7XUR - chains B and X of the 5 polymer chains in the assembly; structure by electron microscopy, 3.49 A resolution.

== Chain B ==
Protein: snRNA-activating protein complex subunit 3
Source organism: Homo sapiens
Reference sequence: Q92966 (SNPC3_HUMAN); numbering as in UniProt (aligned over 1-411)
Chain sequence (411 residues; numbered 1 to 411; the number before each row is that of its first residue):
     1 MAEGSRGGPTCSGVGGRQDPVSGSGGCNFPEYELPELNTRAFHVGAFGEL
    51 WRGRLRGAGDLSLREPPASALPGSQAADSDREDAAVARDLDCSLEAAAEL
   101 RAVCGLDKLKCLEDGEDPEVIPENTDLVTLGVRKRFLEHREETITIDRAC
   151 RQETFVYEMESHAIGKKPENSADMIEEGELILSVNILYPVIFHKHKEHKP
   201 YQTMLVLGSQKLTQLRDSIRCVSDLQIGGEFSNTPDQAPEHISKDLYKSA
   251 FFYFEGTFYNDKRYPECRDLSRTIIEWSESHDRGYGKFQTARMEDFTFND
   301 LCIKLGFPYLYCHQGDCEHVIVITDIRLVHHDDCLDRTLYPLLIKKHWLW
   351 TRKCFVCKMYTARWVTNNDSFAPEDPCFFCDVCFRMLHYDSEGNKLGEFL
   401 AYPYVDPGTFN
Not modelled in the structure: 1-27, 67-76, 110-116, 238-241
Metal / ion sites: Zn2+ site 1: Cys221, His313, Cys317, His319; Zn2+ site 2: Cys354, Cys357, Cys380, Cys383
What the authors report for this chain:
  - binding site for the 35-nt DNA strand (chain X): Ile144 to Cys150, Arg151 to Glu160, His193 to His198, Trp350
  - contacts within the chain: Ile191-Leu349 (hydrophobic contact), Phe192-Leu349 (hydrophobic contact)
  - mutagenesis - R148A, R151A (4-fold), K194A, W350A (23-fold): decreased binding to the 35-nt DNA strand (chain X)

== Chain X ==
Molecule: 35-nt DNA strand
Sequence (35 nucleotides; numbered -73 to -39; the number before each row is that of its first residue; numbers below 1 keep their minus sign (DT-73 is residue -73)):
   -73 TCATATGCTTACCGTAACTTGAAAGTATTTCGATT
Not modelled in the structure: -73 to -68, -43 to -39

== How chain B and chain X interact ==
Pairs across the interface (14):
  Arg140(B) - DG-53(X)  salt bridge to the phosphate
  Thr145(B) - DT-54(X)  phosphate contact
  Ile146(B) - DT-54(X)  phosphate contact
  Cys150(B) - DG-53(X)  sugar contact
  Arg151(B) - DG-53(X)  base contact
  His193(B) - DG-49(X)  phosphate contact
  Lys194(B) - DA-50(X)  sugar contact
  Lys194(B) - DG-49(X)  hydrogen bond to the phosphate
  Lys194(B) - DT-48(X)  hydrogen bond to the base
  His195(B) - DA-50(X)  salt bridge to the phosphate
  His347(B) - DA-51(X)  phosphate contact
  His347(B) - DA-50(X)  salt bridge to the phosphate
  Trp350(B) - DA-51(X)  base contact
  Trp350(B) - DA-50(X)  sugar contact
Other interface residues (no listed pair), chain B (13 interface residues in all): Ile144, Gln152, Phe192
Other interface residues (no listed pair), chain X (7 interface residues in all): DA-52

== Overview ==
13 residues of chain B and 7 residues of chain X are in contact, with 2 hydrogen bonds and 3 salt bridges.
Polar contacts include Lys194(B)-DT-48(X), Lys194(B)-DG-49(X) and Arg140(B)-DG-53(X). From the paper: a
binding site for the 35-nt DNA strand (chain X) at Ile144(B), Arg151(B) and His193(B) among others; R148A,
R151A and K194A of chain B, among others, reduce binding to the 35-nt DNA strand (chain X).
Here chain B is snRNA-activating protein complex subunit 3 (Homo sapiens) and chain X is a 35-nt DNA strand.
Entry 7XUR (The cryo-EM structure of human mini-SNAPc in complex with hU6-1 PSE) was determined by electron
microscopy.
